Entry 2PQG (X-ray diffraction, 2.38 A resolution); this record covers chain A.

[Chain A]
Molecule: Ribosome-inactivating protein 3
Organism: Zea mays
Notes: EC 3.2.2.22
Reference sequence: P25891 (RIP3_MAIZE); residues 22-286 here = UniProt positions 22-286
Chain sequence (265 residues; each row starts with the number of its first residue):
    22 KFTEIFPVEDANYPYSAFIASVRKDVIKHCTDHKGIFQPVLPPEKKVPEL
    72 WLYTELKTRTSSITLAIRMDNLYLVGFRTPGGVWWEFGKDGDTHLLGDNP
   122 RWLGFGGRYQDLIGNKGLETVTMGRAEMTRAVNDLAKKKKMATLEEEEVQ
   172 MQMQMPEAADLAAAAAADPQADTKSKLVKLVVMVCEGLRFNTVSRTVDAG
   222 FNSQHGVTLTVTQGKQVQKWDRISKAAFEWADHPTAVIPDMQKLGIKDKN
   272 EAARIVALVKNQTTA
Unresolved in the structure: 171-176, 285-286
Swiss-Prot annotation at these positions:
  - active site: Glu207
From the paper describing this entry:
  - conformationally variable residues (side-chain flip): Tyr94
  - contacts within the chain: Pro60-Val280, Leu62-Val280
  - catalytic residues: Tyr94, Tyr130, Arg210, Trp241 (by similarity / conservation)
  - catalytic residues: Glu207
  - mutagenesis - E207A (556-fold), E207A/V238E: decreased catalytic activity
  - mutagenesis - E207D/V238E, V238E: decreased stability

[Overview]
From UniProt: active-site residue Glu207. From the paper: catalytic residues Tyr94, Tyr130 and Arg210 among
others; E207A and E207A/V238E reduce catalytic activity; 4 substitutions were tested in all.
Chain A is Ribosome-inactivating protein 3 (Zea mays); the structure, Crystal structure of inactive ribosome
inactivating protein from maize (b-32), was determined by X-ray diffraction, deposited together with 2PQI and
2PQJ.
